7Q21 - chains B and C of the 26 polymer chains in the assembly; structure by electron microscopy, 2.90 A resolution.

# Chain B
Molecule: Cytochrome bc1 complex cytochrome b subunit
From: Corynebacterium glutamicum ATCC 13032
Notes: EC 7.1.1.8
UniProtKB: Q79VE9 (QCRB_CORGL); residues 1-539 here = UniProt positions 1-539
Sequence (539 residues; row label = number of the first residue in the row):
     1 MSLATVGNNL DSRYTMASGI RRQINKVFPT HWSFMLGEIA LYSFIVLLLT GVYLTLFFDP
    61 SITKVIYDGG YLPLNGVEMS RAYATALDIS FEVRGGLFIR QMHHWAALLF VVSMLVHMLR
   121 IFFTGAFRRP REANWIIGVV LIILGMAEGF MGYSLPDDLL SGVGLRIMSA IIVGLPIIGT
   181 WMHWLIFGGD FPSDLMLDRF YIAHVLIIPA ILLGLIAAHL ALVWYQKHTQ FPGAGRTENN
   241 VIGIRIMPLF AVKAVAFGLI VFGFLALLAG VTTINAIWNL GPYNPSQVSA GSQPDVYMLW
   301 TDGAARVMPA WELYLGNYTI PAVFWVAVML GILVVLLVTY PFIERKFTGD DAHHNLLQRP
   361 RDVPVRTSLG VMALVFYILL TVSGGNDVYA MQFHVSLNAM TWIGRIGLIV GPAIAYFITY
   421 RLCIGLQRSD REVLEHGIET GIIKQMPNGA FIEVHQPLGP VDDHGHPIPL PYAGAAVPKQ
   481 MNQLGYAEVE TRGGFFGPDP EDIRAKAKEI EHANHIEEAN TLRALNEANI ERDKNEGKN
Not modelled in the structure: 1, 536-539
Metal / ion sites: heme Fe site 1: His103, His204; heme Fe site 2: His117, His219
Ligand contacts:
  - phosphatidic acid (7PH; (1R)-2-(dodecanoyloxy)-1-[(phosphonooxy)methyl]ethyl tetradecanoate), molecule 1: Met118, Leu119, Phe122, Met329, Leu336, Leu337, Tyr340, Ile343, Phe347, Leu369, Gly370, Ala373, Leu408, Ile409
  - phosphatidic acid (7PH), molecule 2: Val296, Leu299, Thr381, Val382, Gly385, Val388, Tyr389, Gln392, Phe393
  - 9XX ((2S)-1-(hexadecanoyloxy)propan-2-yl (10S)-10-methyloctadecanoate): Met308, Trp311, Glu312, Leu313, Trp325, Met329, Ile332, Leu333
  - 9YF ((2R)-2-(hexadecanoyloxy)-3-{[(S)-hydroxy{[(1R,2R,3R,4R,5R,6S)-2,3,4,5,6-pentahydroxycyclohexyl]oxy}phosphoryl]oxy}propyl (9S)-9-methyloctadecanoate), molecule 1: Glu92, Val93, Arg94
  - 9YF, molecule 2: Ser396, Asn398, Ala399, Trp402, Ile403, Ile406, Gly407, Val410, Ile414, Ile418
  - heme (HEM), molecule 1: Phe34, Met35, Leu36, Gly37, Glu38, Ala40, Leu41, Phe110, Met114, His117, Met118, Arg120, Ile121, Ala126, Arg131, Asn134, Trp135, Gly138, Val139, Leu141, Ile142, Ile216, His219, Leu220, Val223, His228, Thr229
  - heme (HEM), molecule 2: Phe44, Leu47, Leu48, Gly51, Val52, Leu54, Thr55, Phe58, Ile89, Arg100, His103, His104, Ala107, Phe110, Gly145, Glu148, Gly149, Gly152, Tyr153, Leu155, Pro156, Tyr201, His204, Val205, Pro209, Leu212, Asn275, Asp295, Tyr297
  - menaquinone-9 (MQ9), molecule 1: Phe28, Glu38, Leu41, Tyr42, Ile45, Leu48, Leu49, Leu213, Ile216, Ala217, Leu220, Ala221, Trp224, Phe250, Ala254, Val255, Gly258, Leu259, Phe262
  - menaquinone-9 (MQ9), molecule 2: Val46, Leu49, Thr50, Val52, Tyr53, Leu56, Phe98, Ile99, Met102, Phe262, Ala266
  - menaquinone-9 (MQ9), molecule 3: Ala147, Phe150, Met151, Met168, Ile186, Arg199, Phe200, Ala203
  - menaquinone-9 (MQ9), molecule 4: Phe150, Gly164, Ile167, Met168, Ile171, Pro294, Met298, Thr301, Asp302, Phe324, Ala327, Val328, Leu330, Gly331, Ile332, Val335, Leu336, Thr339, Ile343
  - menaquinone-9 (MQ9), molecule 5: Ala210, Ile211, Gly214, Leu215, Ala217, Ala218, Ala221
  - docosane (TWT): Trp300, Leu333, Leu337, Met372, Ala373, Phe376, Tyr377, Ile409, Pro412, Ala413
From the paper describing this entry:
  - contacts within the chain: Asp302-Arg306
  - binding site for heme: Asp295
  - binding site for menaquinone-9: Asp302
  - catalytic residues: Asp302, Arg306 (proposed by the authors, not directly observed)

# Chain C
Molecule: Cytochrome bc1 complex cytochrome c subunit
From: Corynebacterium glutamicum (strain ATCC 13032 / DSM 20300 / BCRC 11384 / JCM 1318 / LMG 3730 / NCIMB 10025)
Notes: EC 7.1.1.8
UniProtKB: Q8NNK5 (QCRC_CORGL); numbering as in UniProt (aligned over 1-283)
Sequence (283 residues; numbered 1 to 283; the number before each row is that of its first residue):
     1 MAKPSAKKVK NRRKVRRTVA GALALTIGLS GAGILATAIT PDAQVATAQR DDQALISEGK
    61 DLYDVACITC HGVNLQGVED RGPSLVGVGE GAVYFQVHSG RMPILRNEAQ AERKAPRYTE
   121 AQTLAIAAYV AANGGGPGLV YNEDGTLAME ELRGENYDGQ ITSADVARGG DLFRLNCASC
   181 HNFTGRGGAL SSGKYAPNLD AANEQEIYQA MLTGPQNMPK FSDRQLSADE KKDIIAFIKS
   241 TKETPSPGGY SLGSLGPVAE GLFMWVFGIL VLVAAAMWIG SRS
Not modelled in the structure: 1-51
Metal / ion sites: heme c Fe site 1 near His71 (its only coordinating residue here); heme c Fe site 2 near His181 (its only coordinating residue here)
Ligand contacts:
  - phosphatidic acid (7PH; (1R)-2-(dodecanoyloxy)-1-[(phosphonooxy)methyl]ethyl tetradecanoate): Tyr250, Leu252, Gly253, Leu255, Val258, Ala259, Gly261, Leu262, Phe263, Trp265, Val266, Phe267
  - heme c (HEC), molecule 1: Ala66, Cys67, Cys70, His71, Arg81, Gly82, Pro83, Leu85, Val88, Ala92, Val93, Gln96, Val97, Met102, Pro103, Ile104, Asn107, Ala111, Tyr118, Ile126, Pro215, Gln216
  - heme c (HEC), molecule 2: Phe95, Arg101, Gln110, Arg113, Asn176, Cys177, Cys180, His181, Leu190, Tyr195, Ala196, Pro197, Asn198, Leu199, Ala202, Glu206, Ile207, Ala210, Met211, Pro215, Gln216, Asn217, Met218, Pro219, Phe221, Leu226, Ile234, Ile238

# Interface between chain B and chain C
Contacting residue pairs - 109 pairs, chain B then chain C:
  Thr30(B) - Gly280(C)
  Thr30(B) - Ser281(C)  hydrogen bond (backbone-side chain)
  Thr30(B) - Ser283(C)
  His31(B) - Ser281(C)
  His31(B) - Arg282(C)
  His31(B) - Ser283(C)
  Trp32(B) - Ala276(C)
  Trp32(B) - Met277(C)  hydrophobic
  Trp32(B) - Ser281(C)  hydrogen bond (backbone-backbone)
  Trp32(B) - Arg282(C)
  Met35(B) - Ala276(C)
  Met35(B) - Ile279(C)  hydrophobic
  Met35(B) - Gly280(C)
  Ile39(B) - Leu272(C)  hydrophobic
  Leu72(B) - Ser163(C)
  Pro73(B) - Ser163(C)
  Pro73(B) - Val166(C)  hydrophobic
  Pro73(B) - Ala167(C)
  Phe91(B) - Pro247(C)  hydrophobic
  Leu97(B) - Gly248(C)
  Gln101(B) - Gly248(C)  hydrogen bond (side chain-backbone)
  Trp105(B) - Glu260(C)
  Trp105(B) - Phe263(C)  hydrophobic
  Trp105(B) - Met264(C)  hydrophobic
  Leu108(B) - Glu260(C)
  Leu108(B) - Met264(C)  hydrophobic
  Leu108(B) - Trp265(C)  hydrogen bond (backbone-side chain)
  Leu109(B) - Met264(C)  hydrophobic
  Leu109(B) - Ile269(C)  hydrophobic
  Leu109(B) - Leu272(C)  hydrophobic
  Val111(B) - Trp265(C)  hydrophobic
  Val112(B) - Trp265(C)
  Ser113(B) - Ile269(C)
  Leu115(B) - Trp265(C)  hydrophobic
  Leu159(B) - Arg174(C)
  Leu159(B) - Phe183(C)  hydrophobic
  Leu160(B) - Phe183(C)  hydrophobic
  Leu160(B) - Pro257(C)  hydrophobic
  Arg236(B) - Ser283(C)
  Lys253(B) - Ile279(C)
  Phe257(B) - Leu272(C)
  Phe257(B) - Ala276(C)  hydrophobic
  Phe257(B) - Ile279(C)  hydrophobic
  Ile260(B) - Ile279(C)  hydrophobic
  Val261(B) - Leu272(C)  hydrophobic
  Phe264(B) - Met264(C)  hydrophobic
  Phe264(B) - Gly268(C)
  Phe264(B) - Leu272(C)  hydrophobic
  Leu268(B) - Phe263(C)  hydrophobic
  Leu268(B) - Met264(C)  hydrophobic
  Gly270(B) - Gly249(C)  hydrogen bond (backbone-backbone)
  Val271(B) - Gly249(C)
  Val271(B) - Tyr250(C)  hydrogen bond (backbone-backbone)
  Thr272(B) - Gly249(C)
  Thr272(B) - Tyr250(C)
  Thr272(B) - Phe263(C)
  Thr273(B) - Ser246(C)  hydrogen bond
  Thr273(B) - Gly248(C)  hydrogen bond (side chain-backbone)
  Thr273(B) - Gly249(C)
  Thr273(B) - Tyr250(C)
  Thr273(B) - Ser251(C)  hydrogen bond (side chain-backbone)
  Thr273(B) - Leu252(C)
  Thr273(B) - Glu260(C)
  Ile274(B) - Glu260(C)
  Asn275(B) - Glu260(C)  hydrogen bond (backbone-side chain)
  Trp278(B) - Ser246(C)
  Trp278(B) - Pro247(C)
  Asn279(B) - Arg174(C)  hydrogen bond (backbone-side chain)
  Asn279(B) - Thr184(C)
  Leu280(B) - Phe183(C)  hydrophobic
  Gly281(B) - Arg174(C)
  Gln287(B) - Asp171(C)
  Gln287(B) - Arg174(C)
  Gln287(B) - Leu175(C)
  Val288(B) - Arg174(C)
  Val288(B) - Ala178(C)
  Val288(B) - Ser179(C)  hydrogen bond (backbone-backbone)
  Ser289(B) - Ala178(C)  hydrogen bond (side chain-backbone)
  Ser289(B) - Ser179(C)
  Ser289(B) - Asn182(C)
  Ser289(B) - Phe183(C)  hydrogen bond (side chain-backbone)
  Ala290(B) - Ala178(C)  hydrogen bond (backbone-backbone)
  Ala290(B) - Ser179(C)  hydrogen bond (backbone-backbone)
  Ala290(B) - Cys180(C)
  Ala290(B) - His181(C)  hydrogen bond (backbone-backbone)
  Ala290(B) - Asn182(C)  hydrogen bond (backbone-side chain)
  Ala290(B) - Gly188(C)
  Gln293(B) - Pro257(C)
  Pro294(B) - Pro257(C)
  Asp295(B) - Pro257(C)
  Val296(B) - Gly261(C)
  Val296(B) - Trp265(C)
  Tyr297(B) - Trp265(C)  hydrophobic
  Tyr377(B) - Trp265(C)
  Asp387(B) - Ala189(C)
  Val388(B) - Leu255(C)  hydrophobic
  Val388(B) - Val258(C)  hydrophobic
  Met391(B) - Arg186(C)
  Met391(B) - Gly187(C)
  Met391(B) - Gly188(C)
  Gln392(B) - Leu255(C)
  His394(B) - Glu112(C)  salt bridge
  His394(B) - Tyr195(C)
  Ser396(B) - Ser192(C)
  Ser396(B) - Gly193(C)
  Leu397(B) - Ala189(C)  hydrophobic
  Leu397(B) - Leu190(C)
  Leu397(B) - Ser191(C)
  Asn398(B) - Ser191(C)
Other interface residues (no listed pair), chain B (61 interface residues in all): Leu36, Leu74, Asn75, Val77, Val116, Pro282, Ala390
Other interface residues (no listed pair), chain C (52 interface residues in all): Thr241, Val273, Ala275, Trp278

# Summary
61 residues of chain B and 52 residues of chain C are in contact; the contacts include 18 hydrogen bonds and 1
salt bridge. Polar contacts include His394(B)-Glu112(C), Thr30(B)-Ser281(C) and Gln101(B)-Gly248(C). From the
paper: catalytic residues Asp302(B) and Arg306(B); a binding site for heme at Asp295(B).
Chain B is Cytochrome bc1 complex cytochrome b subunit (Corynebacterium glutamicum ATCC 13032) and chain C is
Cytochrome bc1 complex cytochrome c subunit (Corynebacterium glutamicum (strain ATCC 13032 / DSM 20300 / BCRC
11384 / JCM 1318 / LMG 3730 / NCIMB 10025)); the structure, III2-IV2 respiratory supercomplex from
Corynebacterium glutamicum, was determined by electron microscopy.
